Entry 7LMQ (X-ray diffraction, 1.91 A resolution); this record covers chains A and B.

# Chain A (and B)
Name: JTO light chain
Organism: Homo sapiens
Notes: chain B of this document is another copy of the same molecule, construct and numbering; everything in this record applies to it too
Amino-acid sequence (215 residues; row label = number of the first residue in the row; note: 4 numbers in that range are skipped by the numbering (no residue carries them; nothing is unmodelled there); a row labelled like 27A-27B holds insertion residues (27A, then the next letters in order)):
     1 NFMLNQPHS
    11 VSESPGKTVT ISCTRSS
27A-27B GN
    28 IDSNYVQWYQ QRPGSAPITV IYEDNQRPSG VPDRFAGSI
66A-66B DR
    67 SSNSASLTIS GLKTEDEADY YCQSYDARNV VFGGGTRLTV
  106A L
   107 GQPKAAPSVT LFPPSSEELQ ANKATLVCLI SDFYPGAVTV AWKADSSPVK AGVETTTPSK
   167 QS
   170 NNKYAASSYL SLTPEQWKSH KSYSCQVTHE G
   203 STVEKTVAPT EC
Disulfides: Cys23-Cys88, Cys134-Cys194
Small-molecule neighbours: 9ZW (4-methyl-3-(morpholin-4-ylmethyl)-7-[(1R)-1-phenylethoxy]chromen-2-one): Tyr36, Gln38, Pro44, Tyr87, Val96, Val97, Phe98, Gly99
What the authors report for this chain:
  - conformationally variable residues (side-chain flip): Gln38, Tyr87
  - binding site for 9ZW: Tyr36, Gln38, Pro44, Tyr87

# How chain A and chain B interact
Residue-residue contacts (61):
  Tyr36(A) - Val96(B)
  Tyr36(A) - Phe98(B)  hydrophobic
  Gln38(A) - Gln38(B)  hydrogen bond
  Gln38(A) - Tyr87(B)
  Ser42(A) - Tyr87(B)
  Ala43(A) - Tyr87(B)  hydrophobic
  Ala43(A) - Gly99(B)
  Ala43(A) - Gly100(B)
  Pro44(A) - Tyr87(B)
  Pro44(A) - Phe98(B)
  Thr46(A) - Asn95(B)
  Thr46(A) - Val96(B)  hydrogen bond (side chain-backbone)
  Thr46(A) - Phe98(B)
  Tyr49(A) - Arg94(B)  hydrogen bond
  Gln53(A) - Arg94(B)  hydrogen bond
  Arg54(A) - Arg94(B)  hydrogen bond (backbone-side chain)
  Pro55(A) - Arg94(B)
  Pro55(A) - Asn95(B)
  Phe98(A) - Tyr36(B)
  Ser114(A) - Lys129(B)
  Thr116(A) - Ser121(B)
  Thr116(A) - Glu124(B)
  Leu117(A) - Ser121(B)
  Phe118(A) - Phe118(B)  hydrophobic
  Phe118(A) - Pro119(B)
  Phe118(A) - Glu124(B)
  Phe118(A) - Thr131(B)
  Phe118(A) - Val133(B)  hydrophobic
  Pro119(A) - Phe118(B)
  Ser121(A) - Leu117(B)
  Glu123(A) - Lys207(B)  salt bridge
  Glu124(A) - Thr116(B)
  Glu124(A) - Phe118(B)
  Lys129(A) - Ser114(B)
  Thr131(A) - Phe118(B)
  Val133(A) - Phe118(B)  hydrophobic
  Val133(A) - Leu135(B)  hydrophobic
  Leu135(A) - Thr131(B)
  Leu135(A) - Tyr178(B)  hydrophobic
  Ser137(A) - Tyr178(B)
  Glu160(A) - Gln167(B)  hydrogen bond
  Glu160(A) - Ser168(B)  hydrogen bond
  Thr161(A) - Gln167(B)  hydrogen bond (backbone-side chain)
  Thr162(A) - Ser165(B)
  Thr162(A) - Gln167(B)
  Thr162(A) - Ala174(B)
  Thr163(A) - Ser165(B)  hydrogen bond (backbone-side chain)
  Ser165(A) - Thr162(B)
  Ser165(A) - Thr163(B)  hydrogen bond (side chain-backbone)
  Gln167(A) - Glu160(B)  hydrogen bond
  Gln167(A) - Thr161(B)  hydrogen bond (side chain-backbone)
  Gln167(A) - Thr162(B)
  Gln167(A) - Tyr178(B)
  Ser168(A) - Glu160(B)  hydrogen bond
  Ala174(A) - Tyr178(B)
  Ser176(A) - Ser176(B)  hydrogen bond
  Tyr178(A) - Leu135(B)  hydrophobic
  Tyr178(A) - Gln167(B)
  Tyr178(A) - Ala174(B)
  Lys207(A) - Glu123(B)
  Cys214(A) - Cys214(B)  disulfide
Other interface residues (no listed pair), chain A (42 interface residues in all): Ile45, Ser56, Tyr87, Pro120, Ala175, Thr208
Other interface residues (no listed pair), chain B (40 interface residues in all): Gly41, Pro44, Ala93, Pro120, Ser137, Ala175, Thr208
Disulfides between the chains: Cys214(A)-Cys214(B)

# Overview
Chain A and chain B form an interface of 42 and 40 residues respectively, with 1 disulfide bond, 14 hydrogen
bonds and 1 salt bridge. Among the polar pairs are Glu123(A)-Lys207(B), Gln38(A)-Gln38(B) and
Thr46(A)-Val96(B). From the paper: a binding site for 9ZW at Tyr36(A), Gln38(A) and Pro44(A) among others;
conformational variability at Gln38(A) and Tyr87(A).
Both chains are JTO light chain (Homo sapiens). Entry 7LMQ (Structure of full-length human lambda-6A light
chain JTO in complex with stabilizer 62 [4-methyl-3-(morpholinomethyl)-7-(1-phenylethoxy)-2H-chromen-2-one])
was determined by X-ray diffraction together with 7LMN, 7LMO, 7LMP and 7LMR from the same study.
